Entry 9EV6 (X-ray diffraction, 1.89 A resolution); this record covers chains C and D of the 4 polymer chains in the assembly.

[Chain C (and D)]
Protein: Thiamine pyrophosphate-requiring enzymes [acetolactate synthase, pyruvate dehydrogenase (Cytochrome), glyoxylate carboligase, phosphonopyruvate decarboxylase]
Source organism: Corynebacterium glutamicum ATCC 13032
Notes: chain D of this document is another copy of the same molecule, construct and numbering; everything in this record applies to it too
UniProtKB: Q8NMG5 (Q8NMG5_CORGL); numbering as in UniProt (aligned over 1-562)
Sequence (564 residues; each row starts with the number of its first residue; numbers below 1 keep their minus sign (Gly-1 is residue -1)):
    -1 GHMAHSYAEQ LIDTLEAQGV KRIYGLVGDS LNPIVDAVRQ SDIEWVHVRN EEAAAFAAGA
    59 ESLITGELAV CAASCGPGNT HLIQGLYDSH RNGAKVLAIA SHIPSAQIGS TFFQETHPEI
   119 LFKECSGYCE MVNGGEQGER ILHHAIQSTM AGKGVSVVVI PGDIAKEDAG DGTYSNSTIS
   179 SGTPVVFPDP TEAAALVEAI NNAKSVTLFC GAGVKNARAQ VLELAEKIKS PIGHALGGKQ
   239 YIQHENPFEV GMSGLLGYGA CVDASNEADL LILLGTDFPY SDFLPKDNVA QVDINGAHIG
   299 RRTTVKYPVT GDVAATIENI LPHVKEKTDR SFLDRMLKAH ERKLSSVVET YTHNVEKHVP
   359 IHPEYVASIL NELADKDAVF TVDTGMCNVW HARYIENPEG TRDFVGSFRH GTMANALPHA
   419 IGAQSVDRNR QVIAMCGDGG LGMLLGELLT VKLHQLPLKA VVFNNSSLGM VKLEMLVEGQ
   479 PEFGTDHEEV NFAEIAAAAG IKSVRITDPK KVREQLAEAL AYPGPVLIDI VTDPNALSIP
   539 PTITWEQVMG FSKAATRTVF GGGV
Unresolved in the structure: -1 to 1, 537-562 (chain D: -1 to 1, 539-562)
Differences from the reference sequence: expression tag (-1 to 0)
Metal / ion sites: Mg2+: Asp436, Asn463, Ser465 (together with thiamine diphosphate)
Small-molecule neighbours:
  - FAD (flavin-adenine dinucleotide): Gly209, Ala210, Gly211, His232, Ala233, Leu234, Gly235, Gly236, Met250, Ser251, Gly252, Leu253, Leu254, Gly255, Gly273, Thr274, Asp275, Phe276, Pro277, Tyr278, Val290, Asp291, Ile292, Asn293, His296, Gly309, Asp310, Val311, Thr382, Gly383, Asn386, Ser405, Phe406, Arg407, Gly409, Met468
  - thiamine diphosphate (TPP), molecule 1: Leu24, Val25, Gly26, Asp27, Glu49, Ser72, Pro75, Gly76, His79, Gln112
  - thiamine diphosphate (TPP), molecule 2: Gln82, Thr382, Gly383, Met384, Cys385, Gly409, Thr410, Met411, Gly435, Asp436, Gly437, Gly438, Met441, Asn463, Ser465, Leu466, Gly467, Met468, Val469

[Interface between chain C and chain D]
Contacting residue pairs (132):
  Leu24(C) - Met441(D)  hydrophobic
  Val25(C) - Leu466(D)  hydrophobic
  Val25(C) - Val469(D)  hydrophobic
  Val25(C) - Met473(D)  hydrophobic
  Val25(C) - Gly482(D)
  Gly26(C) - Val469(D)
  Gly26(C) - Glu472(D)
  Asp27(C) - Glu472(D)  hydrogen bond (backbone-side chain)
  Asn30(C) - Val469(D)
  Asn30(C) - Glu472(D)  hydrogen bond
  Asn30(C) - Met473(D)
  Asn30(C) - Gln478(D)  hydrogen bond (backbone-side chain)
  Val33(C) - Met473(D)  hydrophobic
  Val33(C) - Gln478(D)
  Val33(C) - Phe481(D)
  Asp34(C) - Gln478(D)
  Asp34(C) - Pro479(D)
  Arg37(C) - Pro479(D)
  Arg37(C) - Phe481(D)
  Trp43(C) - Phe481(D)  hydrophobic
  His45(C) - Leu466(D)
  His45(C) - His485(D)
  Arg47(C) - Gly440(D)
  Arg47(C) - Met441(D)
  Arg47(C) - Val488(D)
  Asn48(C) - Met441(D)  hydrogen bond (side chain-backbone)
  Glu49(C) - Met441(D)
  Glu50(C) - His79(D)  salt bridge
  Pro75(C) - Gln82(D)  hydrogen bond (backbone-side chain)
  Pro75(C) - His408(D)
  Pro75(C) - Gly409(D)
  Pro75(C) - Thr410(D)
  Thr78(C) - Ile81(D)
  Thr78(C) - Gln82(D)
  His79(C) - Glu50(D)  salt bridge
  His79(C) - Gln82(D)  hydrogen bond
  His79(C) - Met441(D)
  Ile81(C) - Thr78(D)
  Ile81(C) - Ile81(D)  hydrophobic
  Ile81(C) - Leu119(D)  hydrophobic
  Gln82(C) - Pro75(D)  hydrogen bond (side chain-backbone)
  Gln82(C) - Thr78(D)
  Gln82(C) - His79(D)  hydrogen bond
  Tyr85(C) - Thr114(D)
  Tyr85(C) - Leu119(D)
  Arg89(C) - Thr109(D)  hydrogen bond (side chain-backbone)
  Arg89(C) - Phe110(D)  hydrogen bond (side chain-backbone)
  Arg89(C) - Glu113(D)
  Ser108(C) - Arg299(D)
  Ser108(C) - Arg300(D)  hydrogen bond (backbone-side chain)
  Thr109(C) - Arg89(D)  hydrogen bond (backbone-side chain)
  Thr109(C) - Arg299(D)  hydrogen bond
  Thr109(C) - Arg300(D)  hydrogen bond (backbone-side chain)
  Phe110(C) - Arg89(D)  hydrogen bond (backbone-side chain)
  Phe110(C) - Pro277(D)
  Phe111(C) - Tyr278(D)
  Phe111(C) - Phe406(D)
  Phe111(C) - Arg407(D)
  Phe111(C) - Gly409(D)
  Gln112(C) - Arg407(D)  hydrogen bond (backbone-backbone)
  Gln112(C) - His408(D)
  Gln112(C) - Gly409(D)  hydrogen bond (side chain-backbone)
  Glu113(C) - Arg89(D)
  Thr114(C) - Tyr85(D)
  Thr114(C) - Glu122(D)
  Thr114(C) - His408(D)
  His115(C) - Glu122(D)  salt bridge
  Leu119(C) - Ile81(D)  hydrophobic
  Leu119(C) - Tyr85(D)
  Leu119(C) - Leu119(D)  hydrophobic
  Glu122(C) - Thr114(D)
  Glu122(C) - His115(D)  salt bridge
  Pro277(C) - Phe110(D)  hydrophobic
  Tyr278(C) - Phe111(D)
  Arg299(C) - Ser108(D)
  Arg299(C) - Thr109(D)  hydrogen bond
  Arg300(C) - Ser108(D)  hydrogen bond (side chain-backbone)
  Arg300(C) - Thr109(D)  hydrogen bond (side chain-backbone)
  Phe406(C) - Phe111(D)
  Arg407(C) - Phe111(D)
  Arg407(C) - Gln112(D)  hydrogen bond (backbone-backbone)
  His408(C) - Pro75(D)
  His408(C) - Gln112(D)
  His408(C) - Thr114(D)
  Gly409(C) - Pro75(D)
  Gly409(C) - Phe111(D)
  Gly409(C) - Gln112(D)  hydrogen bond (backbone-side chain)
  Thr410(C) - Pro75(D)
  Gly440(C) - Arg47(D)
  Gly440(C) - Gly444(D)
  Met441(C) - Leu24(D)  hydrophobic
  Met441(C) - Arg47(D)
  Met441(C) - Asn48(D)  hydrogen bond (backbone-side chain)
  Met441(C) - Glu49(D)
  Met441(C) - His79(D)
  Leu443(C) - Gly444(D)
  Gly444(C) - Gly440(D)
  Gly444(C) - Leu443(D)
  Leu447(C) - Val488(D)  hydrophobic
  Lys450(C) - Glu486(D)  salt bridge
  Leu451(C) - His485(D)
  Leu466(C) - Val25(D)  hydrophobic
  Leu466(C) - His45(D)
  Val469(C) - Val25(D)  hydrophobic
  Val469(C) - Gly26(D)
  Val469(C) - Asn30(D)
  Glu472(C) - Gly26(D)
  Glu472(C) - Asp27(D)  hydrogen bond (side chain-backbone)
  Glu472(C) - Asn30(D)  hydrogen bond
  Met473(C) - Val25(D)  hydrophobic
  Met473(C) - Asn30(D)
  Met473(C) - Val33(D)  hydrophobic
  Glu476(C) - Asn30(D)  hydrogen bond
  Glu476(C) - Lys164(D)  salt bridge
  Gln478(C) - Asn30(D)  hydrogen bond (side chain-backbone)
  Gln478(C) - Val33(D)
  Gln478(C) - Asp34(D)
  Pro479(C) - Asp34(D)
  Pro479(C) - Arg37(D)
  Phe481(C) - Val33(D)
  Phe481(C) - Arg37(D)
  Phe481(C) - Trp43(D)  hydrophobic
  Gly482(C) - Val25(D)
  His485(C) - His45(D)
  His485(C) - Leu451(D)
  Glu486(C) - Lys450(D)  salt bridge
  Val488(C) - Arg47(D)
  Val488(C) - Leu447(D)  hydrophobic
  Glu492(C) - Ala496(D)
  Ile493(C) - Ala496(D)
  Ala496(C) - Glu492(D)
  Ala496(C) - Ile493(D)
Also at the interface, not in a pair above, chain C (69 interface residues in all): Pro31, Met411, Leu442, Thr483, Asn489, Phe490, Ala497
Also at the interface, not in a pair above, chain D (70 interface residues in all): Pro31, Asp275, Met411, Leu442, Thr483, Asn489, Phe490, Ala497

[Summary]
69 residues of chain C and 70 residues of chain D are in contact; the contacts include 27 hydrogen bonds and 7
salt bridges. Among the polar pairs are Glu50(C)-His79(D), His115(C)-Glu122(D) and Lys450(C)-Glu486(D). Chain
C binds flavin-adenine dinucleotide and thiamine diphosphate.
Both chains are Thiamine pyrophosphate-requiring enzymes [acetolactate synthase, pyruvate dehydrogenase
(Cytochrome), glyoxylate carboligase, phosphonopyruvate decarboxylase] (Corynebacterium glutamicum ATCC
13032). Entry 9EV6 (Corynebacterium glutamicum pyruvate:quinone oxidoreductase (PQO), C-terminal truncated
construct) was determined by X-ray diffraction (same publication as 9EV3, 9EV4 and 9EV5).
